Entry 8T0M (electron microscopy, 2.40 A resolution); this record covers chains S and T of the 28 polymer chains in the assembly.

[Chain S]
Name: Proteasome subunit alpha type-5
From: Saccharomyces cerevisiae S288C
Notes: EC 3.4.25.1
UniProtKB: P32379 (PSA5_YEAST); numbering as in UniProt (aligned over 1-260)
Chain sequence (260 residues; each row starts with the number of its first residue):
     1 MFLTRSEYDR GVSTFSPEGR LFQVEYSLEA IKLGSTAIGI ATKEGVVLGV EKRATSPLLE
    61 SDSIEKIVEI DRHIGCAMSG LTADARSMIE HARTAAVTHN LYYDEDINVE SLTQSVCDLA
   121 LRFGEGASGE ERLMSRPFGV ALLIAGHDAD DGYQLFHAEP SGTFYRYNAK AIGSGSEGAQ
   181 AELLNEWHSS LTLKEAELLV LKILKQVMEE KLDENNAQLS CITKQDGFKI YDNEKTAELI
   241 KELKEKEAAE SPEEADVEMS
Unresolved in the structure: 1-8, 126-133, 244-260

[Chain T]
Name: Proteasome subunit alpha type-6
From: Saccharomyces cerevisiae S288C
Notes: EC 3.4.25.1
UniProtKB: P40302 (PSA6_YEAST); residue numbers follow UniProt; this construct covers 1-234
Chain sequence (234 residues; each row starts with the number of its first residue):
     1 MFRNNYDGDT VTFSPTGRLF QVEYALEAIK QGSVTVGLRS NTHAVLVALK RNADELSSYQ
    61 KKIIKCDEHM GLSLAGLAPD ARVLSNYLRQ QCNYSSLVFN RKLAVERAGH LLCDKAQKNT
   121 QSYGGRPYGV GLLIIGYDKS GAHLLEFQPS GNVTELYGTA IGARSQGAKT YLERTLDTFI
   181 KIDGNPDELI KAGVEAISQS LRDESLTVDN LSIAIVGKDT PFTIYDGEAV AKYI
Unresolved in the structure: 1-4
Swiss-Prot annotation at these positions:
  - modified residue: Ser14 (Phosphoserine)
  - cross-link: Lys191 (Glycyl lysine isopeptide (Lys-Gly) (interchain with G-Cter in ubiquitin))

[Interface between chain S and chain T]
Pairs across the interface (46; chain S residue first):
  Ser13(S) - Gly124(T)  hydrogen bond (side chain-backbone)
  Ser13(S) - Gly125(T)
  Ser13(S) - Arg126(T)
  Thr14(S) - Gly8(T)
  Thr14(S) - Gln21(T)
  Phe15(S) - Gln21(T)  hydrogen bond (backbone-side chain)
  Phe15(S) - Tyr24(T)
  Phe15(S) - Leu77(T)  hydrophobic
  Phe15(S) - Arg126(T)
  Phe15(S) - Pro127(T)
  Phe15(S) - Gly129(T)
  Ser16(S) - Tyr24(T)
  Pro17(S) - Tyr24(T)  hydrophobic
  Pro17(S) - Glu27(T)
  Glu18(S) - Gln31(T)
  Gly19(S) - Tyr24(T)
  Gly19(S) - Ala28(T)
  Arg20(S) - Gln31(T)
  Leu21(S) - Arg126(T)
  Gln114(S) - Arg82(T)
  Asp118(S) - Arg82(T)  salt bridge
  Leu121(S) - Pro79(T)  hydrophobic
  Leu121(S) - Arg126(T)
  Glu125(S) - Gly124(T)
  Ser161(S) - Pro79(T)
  Gly162(S) - Pro79(T)
  Thr163(S) - Gln60(T)
  Tyr165(S) - Arg51(T)
  Tyr165(S) - Asn52(T)
  Tyr165(S) - Ala53(T)
  Tyr165(S) - Ser57(T)
  Tyr165(S) - Ser58(T)
  Tyr165(S) - Gln60(T)
  Arg166(S) - Ser57(T)
  Arg166(S) - Ser58(T)  hydrogen bond (backbone-backbone)
  Tyr167(S) - Ala53(T)
  Tyr167(S) - Asp54(T)
  Tyr167(S) - Leu56(T)
  Tyr167(S) - Ser57(T)
  Asn168(S) - Leu56(T)  hydrogen bond (backbone-backbone)
  Ala169(S) - Leu56(T)
  Gln180(S) - Asp54(T)
  Leu183(S) - Leu56(T)
  Leu184(S) - Glu55(T)
  Leu184(S) - Leu56(T)  hydrophobic
  Trp187(S) - Leu56(T)  hydrophobic
Also at the interface, not in a pair above, chain T (27 interface residues in all): Asp7, Ala25, Asp80, Tyr123

[In short]
25 residues of chain S and 27 residues of chain T are in contact, with 4 hydrogen bonds and 1 salt bridge.
Polar pairs include Asp118(S)-Arg82(T), Ser13(S)-Gly124(T) and Phe15(S)-Gln21(T).
Here chain S is Proteasome subunit alpha type-5 and chain T is Proteasome subunit alpha type-6, both from
Saccharomyces cerevisiae S288C. Entry 8T0M (Proteasome 20S core particle from Pre1-1 Pre4-1 Double mutant) was
determined by electron microscopy (same publication as 8T08).
